Entry 4DTO (X-ray diffraction, 2.05 A resolution); this record covers chains A and T of the 3 polymer chains in the assembly.

== Chain A ==
Protein: DNA polymerase
From: Enterobacteria phage RB69
Notes: EC 2.7.7.7
UniProtKB: Q38087 (DPOL_BPR69); residues 1-903 here = UniProt positions 1-903
Amino-acid sequence (903 residues; each row starts with the number of its first residue):
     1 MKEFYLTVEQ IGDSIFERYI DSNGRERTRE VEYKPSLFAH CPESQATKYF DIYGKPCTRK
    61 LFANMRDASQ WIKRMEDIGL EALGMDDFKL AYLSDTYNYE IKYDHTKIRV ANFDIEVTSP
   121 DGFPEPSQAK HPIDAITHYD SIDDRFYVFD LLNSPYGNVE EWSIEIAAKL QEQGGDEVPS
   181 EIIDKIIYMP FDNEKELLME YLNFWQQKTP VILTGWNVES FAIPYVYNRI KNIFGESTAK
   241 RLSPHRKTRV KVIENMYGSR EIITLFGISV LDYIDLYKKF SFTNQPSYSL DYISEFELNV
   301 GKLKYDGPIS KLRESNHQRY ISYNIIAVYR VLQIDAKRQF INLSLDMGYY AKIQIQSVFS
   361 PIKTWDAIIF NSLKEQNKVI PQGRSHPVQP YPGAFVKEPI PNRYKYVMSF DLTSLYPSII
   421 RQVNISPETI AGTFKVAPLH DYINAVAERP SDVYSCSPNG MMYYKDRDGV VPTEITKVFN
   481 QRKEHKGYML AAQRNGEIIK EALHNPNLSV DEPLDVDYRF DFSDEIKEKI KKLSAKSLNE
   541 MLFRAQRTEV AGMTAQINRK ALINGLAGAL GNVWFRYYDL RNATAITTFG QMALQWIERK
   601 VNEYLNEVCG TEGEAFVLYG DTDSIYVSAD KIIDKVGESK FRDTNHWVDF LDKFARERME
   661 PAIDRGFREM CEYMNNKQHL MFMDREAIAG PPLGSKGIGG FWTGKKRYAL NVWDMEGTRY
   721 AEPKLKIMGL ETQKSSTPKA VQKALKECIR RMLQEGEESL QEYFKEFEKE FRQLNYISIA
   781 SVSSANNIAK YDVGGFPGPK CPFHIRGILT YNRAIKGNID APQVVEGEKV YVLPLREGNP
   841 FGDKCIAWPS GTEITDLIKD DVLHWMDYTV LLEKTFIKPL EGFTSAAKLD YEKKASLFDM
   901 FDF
Construct notes: conflict Ala222 (Asp in Q38087), Ala327 (Asp in Q38087), Ala561 (Leu in Q38087), Gly565 (Ser in Q38087), Ala567 (Tyr in Q38087)
Bound ions: Ca2+ site 1 near Glu116 (its only coordinating residue here); Ca2+ site 2: Asp411, Leu412, Asp623 (together with 2'-deoxycytidine-5'-triphosphate); Ca2+ site 3: Asp411, Asp623 (together with 2'-deoxycytidine-5'-triphosphate); Ca2+ site 4: Asn505, Asn507, Lys531; Ca2+ site 5 near Glu716 (its only coordinating residue here)
Residues lining bound ligands: 2'-deoxycytidine-5'-triphosphate (DCP): Asp411, Leu412, Thr413, Ser414, Leu415, Tyr416, Pro417, Arg482, Lys486, Lys560, Asn564, Thr622, Asp623
Curated features (UniProtKB/Swiss-Prot):
  - region: Thr248 to Thr264 (Beta hairpin), Lys705 to Tyr708 (Binding of DNA in B-conformation), Leu897 to Phe903 (Interaction with the polymerase clamp)
  - binding site (Mg(2+)): Asp114, Glu116, Asp411, Leu412, Asp623
  - binding site (substrate): Ser414 to Tyr416, Arg482, Lys560
  - site: Asp621 (Optimization of metal coordination by the polymerase active site), Lys706 (Optimization of metal coordination by the polymerase active site), Asp714 (Essential for viral replication)
  - mutagenesis: Leu415 (L415A/G: Decreases base selectivity by several hundred fold; L415G/F: Increased misinsertion, increased mismatch extension and inefficient proofreading; L415M: No effect on base selectivity), Asp621 (D621A: Drastic decrease in the efficiency of incorporation of dGMP), Lys706 (K706A: Almost complete loss of polymerase activity), Asp714 (D714A: Complete loss of viral replication)
From the paper describing this entry:
  - binding site for DNA template (chain T): Ile362, Asn572

== Chain T ==
Molecule: DNA template
Sequence (17 nucleotides; each row starts with the number of its first residue):
     2 CAXTTAAGCA GTCCGCG
Modified positions: 3DR (1',2'-dideoxyribofuranose-5'-phosphate) at position 4

== Interface between chain A and chain T ==
Residue-residue contacts - 36 pairs, chain A then chain T:
  Ser360(A) with DA3(T), phosphate contact; 3DR_4(T), hydrogen bond to the phosphate
  Pro361(A) with 3DR_4(T), sugar contact
  Ile362(A) with DA3(T), sugar contact; 3DR_4(T), hydrogen bond to the phosphate
  Lys363(A) with DC2(T), salt bridge to the phosphate
  Tyr391(A) with DT5(T), hydrogen bond to the phosphate; DT6(T), sugar contact
  Pro392(A) with DT6(T), phosphate contact; DA7(T), phosphate contact
  Gly393(A) with DT6(T), hydrogen bond to the phosphate; DA7(T), hydrogen bond to the phosphate
  Ala394(A) with DA7(T), sugar contact
  Val396(A) with DA7(T), phosphate contact; DA8(T), phosphate contact
  Gly565(A) with 3DR_4(T), sugar contact
  Gly568(A) with 3DR_4(T), sugar contact; DT5(T), sugar contact
  Ala569(A) with 3DR_4(T), sugar contact
  Asn572(A) with 3DR_4(T), hydrogen bond to the phosphate; DT5(T), hydrogen bond to the phosphate
  Trp574(A) with DA3(T), stacking on the base
  Lys705(A) with DA8(T), salt bridge to the phosphate; DG9(T), sugar contact
  Lys706(A) with DA7(T), base contact; DA8(T), sugar contact
  Arg707(A) with DG9(T), phosphate contact; DC10(T), salt bridge to the phosphate
  Pro799(A) with DC14(T), phosphate contact
  Lys800(A) with DT13(T), phosphate contact; DC14(T), hydrogen bond to the phosphate
  Cys801(A) with DT13(T), sugar contact
  Phe803(A) with DG12(T), sugar contact
  Lys844(A) with DT13(T), salt bridge to the phosphate
  Lys874(A) with DG12(T), salt bridge to the phosphate
  Lys878(A) with DA11(T), phosphate contact
Other interface residues (no listed pair), chain A (30 interface residues in all): Phe359, Glu398, Gly571, Glu731, Lys734, Arg806

== Overview ==
Chain A and chain T form an interface of 30 and 13 residues respectively; the contacts include 8 hydrogen
bonds, 5 salt bridges and 1 aromatic stacking contact. Polar pairs include Ser360(A)-3DR_4(T),
Ile362(A)-3DR_4(T) and Tyr391(A)-DT5(T). Bound to chain A: 2'-deoxycytidine-5'-triphosphate. The paper reports
a binding site for DNA template (chain T) at Ile362(A) and Asn572(A).
Here chain A is DNA polymerase (Enterobacteria phage RB69) and chain T is DNA template. Entry 4DTO (RB69 DNA
Polymerase Ternary Complex with dCTP Opposite an Abasic Site and ddA/dT as the Penultimate ...) was determined
by X-ray diffraction together with 4DTJ, 4DTM, 4DTN, 4DTP, 4DTR, 4DTS, 4DTU and 4DTX from the same study.
